Entry 2YOO (X-ray diffraction, 1.69 A resolution); this record covers chain A.

[Chain A]
Name: P450 heme-thiolate protein
Organism: Mycobacterium smegmatis str. MC2 155
UniProt: A0R4Q6 (A0R4Q6_MYCS2); residues 4-401 here correspond to UniProt positions 1-398 (UniProt number = residue number - 3)
Sequence (407 residues; numbered 1 to 407; the number before each row is that of its first residue):
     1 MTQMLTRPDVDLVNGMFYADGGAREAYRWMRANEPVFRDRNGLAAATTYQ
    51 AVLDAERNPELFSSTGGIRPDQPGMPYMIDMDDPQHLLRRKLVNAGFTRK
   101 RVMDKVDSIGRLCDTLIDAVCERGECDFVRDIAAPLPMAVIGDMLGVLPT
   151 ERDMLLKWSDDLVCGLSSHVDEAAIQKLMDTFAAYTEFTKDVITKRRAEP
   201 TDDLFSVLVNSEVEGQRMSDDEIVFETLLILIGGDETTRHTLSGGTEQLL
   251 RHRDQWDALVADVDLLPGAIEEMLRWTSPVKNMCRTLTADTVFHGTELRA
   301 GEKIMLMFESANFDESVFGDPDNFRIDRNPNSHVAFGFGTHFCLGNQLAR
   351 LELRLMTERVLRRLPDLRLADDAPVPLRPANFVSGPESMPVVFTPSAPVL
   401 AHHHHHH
Disordered / not traced: 1-4, 401-407
Sequence notes: expression tag (1-3, 402-407)
Ion coordination: heme Fe near Cys343 (its only coordinating residue here)
Residues lining bound ligands:
  - heme (HEM): Glu56, Met78, Ile79, His86, Arg90, Phe97, Ile141, Leu229, Ile230, Gly233, Gly234, Thr237, Thr238, Thr241, Leu274, Pro279, Val280, Met283, Arg285, Phe308, Ala335, Phe336, Gly337, Phe338, Thr340, His341, Phe342, Cys343, Leu344, Gly345, Leu348, Ala349
  - (8alpha,9beta)-cholest-4-en-3-one (K2B): Ile68, Arg69, Gln72, Met75, Tyr77, Ile79, Leu162, Leu166, Leu178, Met179, Phe182, Phe225, Leu228, Leu229, Ile232, Gly233, Thr237, Val280, Met283, Phe382, Val383
Reported in the primary citation:
  - binding site for (8alpha,9beta)-cholest-4-en-3-one: Met75, Tyr77

[In short]
Bound to chain A: heme and (8alpha,9beta)-cholest-4-en-3-one. The paper reports a binding site for
(8alpha,9beta)-cholest-4-en-3-one at Met75 and Tyr77.
Chain A is P450 heme-thiolate protein (Mycobacterium smegmatis str. MC2 155); the structure,
Cholest-4-en-3-one bound structure of CYP142 from Mycobacterium smegmatis, was determined by X-ray
diffraction, deposited together with 3ZBY and 4APY.
